6IKA - chains A and B of the 3 polymer chains in the assembly; structure by X-ray diffraction, 2.60 A resolution.

Chain A:
Name: HIV-1 RT p66 subunit
Source organism: Human immunodeficiency virus 1
UniProtKB: D3XFN7 (D3XFN7_9HIV1); residues 1-555 here correspond to UniProt positions 100-654 (UniProt number = residue number + 99)
Chain sequence (557 residues; each row starts with the number of its first residue; numbers below 1 keep their minus sign (Met-1 is residue -1)):
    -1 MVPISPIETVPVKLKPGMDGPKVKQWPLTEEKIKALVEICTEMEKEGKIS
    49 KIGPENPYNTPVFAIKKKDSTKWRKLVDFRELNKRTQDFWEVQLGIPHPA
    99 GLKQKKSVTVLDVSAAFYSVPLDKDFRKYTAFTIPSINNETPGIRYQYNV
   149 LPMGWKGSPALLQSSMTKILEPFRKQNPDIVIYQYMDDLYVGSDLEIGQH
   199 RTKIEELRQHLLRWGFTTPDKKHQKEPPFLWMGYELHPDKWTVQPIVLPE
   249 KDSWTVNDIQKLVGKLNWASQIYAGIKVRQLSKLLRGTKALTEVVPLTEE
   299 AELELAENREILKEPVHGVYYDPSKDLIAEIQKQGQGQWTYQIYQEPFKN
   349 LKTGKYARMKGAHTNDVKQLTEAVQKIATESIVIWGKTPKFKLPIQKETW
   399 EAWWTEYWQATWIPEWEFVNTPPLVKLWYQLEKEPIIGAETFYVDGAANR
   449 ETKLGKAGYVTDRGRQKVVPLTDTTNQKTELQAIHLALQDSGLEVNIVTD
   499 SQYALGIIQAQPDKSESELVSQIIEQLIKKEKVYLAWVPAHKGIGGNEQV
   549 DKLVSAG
Disordered / not traced: -1 to 0, 554-555
Sequence notes: expression tag (-1 to 0); engineered mutation Ser112 (Gly211 in D3XFN7), Ala113 (Asp212 in D3XFN7), Phe115 (Tyr214 in D3XFN7), Tyr116 (Phe215 in D3XFN7), Met151 (Gln250 in D3XFN7), Leu159 (Ile258 in D3XFN7), Leu160 (Phe259 in D3XFN7), Ser162 (Cys261 in D3XFN7), Ser280 (Cys379 in D3XFN7)
Bound ions: Mg2+: Val111, Asp185 (together with Entecavir 5'-triphosphate)
Ligand contacts: Entecavir 5'-triphosphate (ET9; [[(1R,3S,5S)-3-(2-azanyl-6-oxidanylidene-3H-purin-9-yl)-2-methylidene-5-oxidanyl-cyclopentyl]methoxy-oxidanyl-phosphory l] phosphono hydrogen phosphate): Lys65, Asp67, Arg72, Leu74, Asp110, Val111, Ser112, Ala113, Ala114, Phe115, Met151, Gly152, Met184, Asp185, Lys220

Chain B:
Name: HIV-1 RT p51 subunit
Source organism: Human immunodeficiency virus type 1
UniProtKB: P12497 (POL_HV1N5); residues 1-428 here correspond to UniProt positions 588-1015 (UniProt number = residue number + 587)
Chain sequence (444 residues; numbered -15 to 428; the number before each row is that of its first residue; numbers below 1 keep their minus sign (Met-15 is residue -15)):
   -15 MAHHHHHHALEVLFQGPISPIETVPVKLKPGMDGPKVKQWPLTEEKIKAL
    35 VEICTEMEKEGKISKIGPENPYNTPVFAIKKKDSTKWRKLVDFRELNKRT
    85 QDFWEVQLGIPHPAGLKQKKSVTVLDVGDAYFSVPLDKDFRKYTAFTIPS
   135 INNETPGIRYQYNVLPQGWKGSPAIFQSSMTKILEPFRKQNPDIVIYQYM
   185 DDLYVGSDLEIGQHRTKIEELRQHLLRWGFTTPDKKHQKEPPFLWMGYEL
   235 HPDKWTVQPIVLPEKDSWTVNDIQKLVGKLNWASQIYAGIKVRQLSKLLR
   285 GTKALTEVVPLTEEAELELAENREILKEPVHGVYYDPSKDLIAEIQKQGQ
   335 GQWTYQIYQEPFKNLKTGKYARMKGAHTNDVKQLTEAVQKIATESIVIWG
   385 KTPKFKLPIQKETWEAWWTEYWQATWIPEWEFVNTPPLVKLWYQ
Disordered / not traced: -15 to 4, 214-230, 428
Sequence notes: expression tag (-15 to 0); engineered mutation Ser162 (Cys749 in P12497), Ser280 (Cys867 in P12497)

Interface between chain A and chain B:
Pairs across the interface (111; chain A residue first):
  Val8(A) with Glu53(B)
  Pro9(A) with Glu53(B)
  Gln85(A) with Glu53(B), hydrogen bond (side chain-backbone)
  Asp86(A) with Lys20(B), salt bridge; Pro55(B)
  Phe87(A) with Pro52(B); Glu53(B)
  Trp88(A) with Lys20(B); Val21(B); Lys22(B); Pro52(B), hydrogen bond (backbone-backbone); Asn54(B); Pro55(B); Asn57(B); Thr131(B); Arg143(B)
  Val90(A) with Pro140(B); Gly141(B), hydrogen bond (backbone-backbone); Arg143(B)
  Leu92(A) with Pro133(B), hydrophobic; Asn137(B)
  Gly93(A) with Asn137(B), hydrogen bond (backbone-side chain)
  Ile94(A) with Asn137(B)
  Pro95(A) with Asn136(B); Asn137(B)
  His96(A) with Asn136(B), hydrogen bond (backbone-side chain)
  Gly99(A) with Asn136(B)
  Ala158(A) with Pro52(B), hydrophobic
  Ser162(A) with Pro52(B)
  Thr165(A) with Pro140(B)
  Arg172(A) with Thr139(B)
  Ile180(A) with Glu138(B)
  Tyr181(A) with Asn136(B), hydrogen bond; Glu138(B)
  Gln182(A) with Glu138(B), hydrogen bond (backbone-backbone); Pro140(B)
  Arg356(A) with Glu396(B), salt bridge
  Lys358(A) with Gln394(B); Glu396(B), salt bridge
  Gln373(A) with Glu396(B); Thr397(B), hydrogen bond
  Ala376(A) with Trp401(B), hydrophobic
  Ile380(A) with Pro25(B), hydrophobic; Leu26(B); Thr27(B)
  Val381(A) with Pro25(B), hydrophobic; Ile135(B); Asn136(B), hydrogen bond (backbone-backbone); Asn137(B)
  Ile382(A) with Ile135(B); Asn136(B)
  Gly384(A) with Thr27(B); Glu28(B), hydrogen bond (backbone-backbone)
  Trp402(A) with Lys331(B), hydrogen bond (backbone-side chain); Asp364(B)
  Tyr405(A) with Lys331(B), hydrogen bond (backbone-side chain); Asn418(B)
  Trp406(A) with Lys331(B); Asn418(B); Thr419(B); Pro420(B), hydrophobic; Pro421(B)
  Gln407(A) with Lys331(B), hydrogen bond (backbone-side chain); Pro392(B); Ile393(B); Gln394(B); Val417(B); Asn418(B)
  Ala408(A) with Trp337(B), hydrophobic; Asp364(B); Pro392(B), hydrogen bond (backbone-backbone); Ile393(B)
  Thr409(A) with Asp364(B), hydrogen bond (backbone-side chain)
  Trp410(A) with Thr362(B); Asn363(B); Val365(B), hydrophobic; Trp401(B), hydrophobic; Tyr405(B)
  Pro412(A) with Trp401(B), hydrophobic
  Pro433(A) with Asn255(B)
  Thr439(A) with Lys287(B); Ala288(B); Leu289(B), hydrogen bond (side chain-backbone)
  Tyr441(A) with Gln258(B); Thr286(B); Lys287(B), hydrogen bond (side chain-backbone); Leu289(B)
  Val458(A) with Thr286(B)
  Thr459(A) with Thr286(B)
  Asp460(A) with Thr286(B); Lys287(B); Ala288(B)
  Val496(A) with Gln258(B); Leu289(B), hydrophobic
  Gln500(A) with Leu422(B)
  Leu503(A) with Pro421(B)
  Gly504(A) with Pro420(B)
  Tyr532(A) with Asn255(B), hydrogen bond
  Trp535(A) with Leu422(B)
  Val536(A) with Gln258(B)
  Pro537(A) with Gly262(B); Asn265(B)
  Lys540(A) with Asn265(B); Ser280(B)
  Gly541(A) with Lys281(B)
  Ile542(A) with Val261(B), hydrophobic
  Gly543(A) with Leu283(B); Gly285(B)
  Gly544(A) with Gly285(B), hydrogen bond (backbone-backbone)
  Gln547(A) with Gly285(B); Thr286(B), hydrogen bond
Interface residues without a listed pair, chain A (70 interface residues in all): Gln91, Leu100, Leu159, Gln161, Val179, Thr377, Trp383, Thr386, Ile434, Ile435, Asn494, Gln507, Ala534, Glu546
Interface residues without a listed pair, chain B (64 interface residues in all): Gly51, Tyr56, Ser134, Val254, Lys259, Arg284, Thr290, His361, Leu368, Ala400

Overview:
Chain A and chain B form an interface of 70 and 64 residues respectively, with 20 hydrogen bonds and 3 salt
bridges. Polar contacts include Asp86(A)-Lys20(B), Arg356(A)-Glu396(B) and Lys358(A)-Glu396(B). Ligands of
chain A: Entecavir 5'-triphosphate. Val111(A) and Asp185(A) coordinate Mg2+.
Chain A is HIV-1 RT p66 subunit (Human immunodeficiency virus 1) and chain B is HIV-1 RT p51 subunit (Human
immunodeficiency virus type 1); the structure, HIV-1 reverse transcriptase with
Q151M/G112S/D113A/Y115F/F116Y/F160L/I159L:DNA:entecavir-triphosphate ternary complex, was determined by X-ray
diffraction (same publication as 6IK9).
